Entry 2E1A (X-ray diffraction, 2.50 A resolution); this record covers chains A and D of the 4 polymer chains in the assembly.

# Chain A (and D)
Name: 75aa long hypothetical regulatory protein AsnC
Source organism: Pyrococcus horikoshii
Notes: chain D of this document is another copy of the same molecule, construct and numbering; everything in this record applies to it too
UniProt: O73983 (O73983_PYRHO); numbering as in UniProt (aligned over 1-75)
Sequence (75 residues; numbered 1 to 75; the number before each row is that of its first residue):
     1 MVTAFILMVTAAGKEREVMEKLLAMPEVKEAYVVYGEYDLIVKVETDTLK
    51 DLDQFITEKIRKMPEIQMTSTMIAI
Small-molecule neighbours: selenomethionine (MSE): E15, V33, V34, Y35, G36, E37, Y38, D39

# Chain A / chain D interface
Pairs across the interface (33; chain A residue first):
  T3(A) with Y32(D)
  F5(A) with Y32(D), hydrophobic; I41(D), hydrophobic
  L7(A) with L7(D), hydrophobic; M72(D), hydrophobic
  R16(A) with I75(D)
  E30(A) with E30(D); K43(D), salt bridge
  Y32(A) with F5(D), hydrophobic; K43(D), hydrogen bond; A74(D), hydrophobic
  V33(A) with A74(D); I75(D), hydrogen bond (backbone-backbone)
  V34(A) with M72(D), hydrophobic; I73(D)
  Y35(A) with M72(D); I73(D), hydrogen bond (backbone-backbone); I75(D), hydrophobic
  Y38(A) with M72(D), hydrophobic
  I41(A) with F5(D), hydrophobic; I41(D), hydrophobic
  K43(A) with E30(D), salt bridge; Y32(D), hydrogen bond
  S70(A) with E37(D), hydrogen bond
  M72(A) with L7(D), hydrophobic
  I73(A) with V34(D); Y35(D), hydrogen bond (backbone-backbone)
  A74(A) with Y32(D), hydrophobic; V33(D)
  I75(A) with R16(D), hydrogen bond (backbone-side chain); V33(D), hydrogen bond (backbone-backbone); V34(D); Y35(D), hydrophobic
Other interface residues (no listed pair), chain D (17 interface residues in all): T3, Y38

# In short
The chain A/chain D interface involves 17 residues from each chain; the contacts include 8 hydrogen bonds and
2 salt bridges. Among the polar pairs are E30(A)-K43(D), Y32(A)-K43(D) and S70(A)-E37(D). Bound to chain A:
selenomethionine.
Both chains are 75aa long hypothetical regulatory protein AsnC (Pyrococcus horikoshii). Entry 2E1A (crystal
structure of FFRP-DM1) was determined by X-ray diffraction (same publication as 2Z4P).
